PDB entry 8TH8 | electron microscopy, 7.40 A resolution (low resolution: residue-level contacts below are approximate; hydrogen-bond / salt-bridge calls are withheld) | chains J and K of the 18 polymer chains in the assembly

Chain J:
Name: Dynein regulatory complex protein 9
Source organism: Tetrahymena thermophila
UniProt: Q23S05 (Q23S05_TETTS); numbering as in UniProt (aligned over 1-372)
Chain sequence (372 residues; row label = number of the first residue in the row):
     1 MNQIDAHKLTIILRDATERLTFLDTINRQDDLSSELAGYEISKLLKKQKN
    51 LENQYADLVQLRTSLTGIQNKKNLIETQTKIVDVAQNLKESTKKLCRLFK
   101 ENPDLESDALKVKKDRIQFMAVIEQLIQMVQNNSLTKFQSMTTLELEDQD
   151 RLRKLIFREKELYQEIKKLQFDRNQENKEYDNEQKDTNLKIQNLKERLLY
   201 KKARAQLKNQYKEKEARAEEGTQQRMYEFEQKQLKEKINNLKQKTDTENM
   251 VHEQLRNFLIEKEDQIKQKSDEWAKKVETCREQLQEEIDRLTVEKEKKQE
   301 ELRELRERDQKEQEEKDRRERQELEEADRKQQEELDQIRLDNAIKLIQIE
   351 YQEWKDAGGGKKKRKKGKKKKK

Chain K:
Name: Dynein regulatory complex protein 10
Source organism: Tetrahymena thermophila
UniProt: A4VD15 (A4VD15_TETTS); residues 1-434 here = UniProt positions 1-434
Chain sequence (434 residues; row label = number of the first residue in the row):
     1 MQNLSKMQSRLHPRPEGEGGGGGGRTKEKGKSLQETHKEMLKNIESTNIG
    51 KPTIVEAQRILKIIDNLSTNLTIFIYLDSELISKFLDVAKHSKLSKDLVS
   101 KLSQRCLDLLKSQAEIEAKFKPYASLLDQSNKEAEDVEEEKMIDAERLRM
   151 QLENNFKDLVRHLRNSPEDFEIIKSMKTNVNPDLNDLVHCIHCQKVIMLK
   201 KLSTASEEDENHKAQLRDLEEKIEELEKKKNKIQEDLTKLKEHRQKFSKE
   251 KKEELEKLKNEIAEVKAEKEKKASQLKNELDNRLKQLERDHLAKKDKLDK
   301 ELQKLEDDFAKLKQDHANDETKLKTNKRQQQNSLADNIESYDALMKDQHQ
   351 KKQEIEEELAKIIEEVDTLKQLFKEIDEEKQRERELEEEFRLKKEQWEIQ
   401 ERRKKEAARCILHFLMARKEKSKKKKKKKGKKKK

Interface between chain J and chain K:
Pairs across the interface (229):
  Met1(J) with Asn181(K)
  Asn2(J) with Ser79(K)
  Gln3(J) with Ala124(K); Ser125(K); Asp128(K)
  Ile4(J) with Ser79(K); Glu117(K)
  Asp5(J) with Phe74(K); Asp78(K); Ser79(K)
  His7(J) with Ala124(K); Asp128(K)
  Lys8(J) with Phe74(K); Leu77(K); Ser79(K); Glu117(K); Phe156(K)
  Leu9(J) with Leu71(K); Leu187(K)
  Ile11(J) with Glu153(K)
  Ile12(J) with Leu67(K); Asn70(K); Phe156(K)
  Arg14(J) with Glu153(K); Lys157(K)
  Asp15(J) with Lys157(K)
  Arg19(J) with Ile63(K); Asn66(K)
  Leu20(J) with Ile63(K)
  Leu23(J) with Arg59(K); Ile63(K)
  Asn27(J) with Glu56(K); Arg59(K)
  Asp31(J) with Arg59(K)
  Leu36(J) with Val55(K); Arg59(K)
  Glu40(J) with Thr53(K); Ile54(K); Val55(K); Gln58(K)
  Arg97(J) with Gly50(K)
  Leu98(J) with Pro52(K)
  Glu101(J) with Ala205(K)
  Asn102(J) with Ala205(K)
  Pro103(J) with Glu207(K)
  Ser107(J) with Ser206(K)
  Asp108(J) with Ile54(K); Ala205(K); Ser206(K); Glu207(K)
  Ala109(J) with Glu56(K)
  Lys111(J) with Lys201(K); Thr204(K); Ser206(K); Asp209(K)
  Val112(J) with Ile54(K); Glu56(K); Ala57(K); Leu202(K)
  Lys113(J) with Glu56(K)
  Asp115(J) with Lys201(K); Leu202(K)
  Arg116(J) with Glu56(K)
  Gln118(J) with Lys201(K)
  Phe119(J) with Met198(K)
  Leu126(J) with Leu187(K)
  Leu135(J) with Asp183(K)
  Phe138(J) with Leu187(K); Cys190(K)
  Gln139(J) with Asp186(K); Cys190(K)
  Thr142(J) with Cys190(K); Cys193(K); Gln194(K)
  Thr143(J) with His37(K)
  Glu145(J) with Gln194(K); Ile197(K); Lys201(K)
  Leu146(J) with His37(K); Met40(K); Ile44(K); Cys193(K); Ile197(K)
  Glu147(J) with Met40(K)
  Gln149(J) with Ile197(K); Lys201(K)
  Asp150(J) with Met40(K)
  Arg151(J) with Lys200(K); His212(K); Glu220(K)
  Leu152(J) with Thr47(K); Lys51(K); Lys200(K); Thr204(K); Glu208(K); His212(K); Leu216(K)
  Arg153(J) with Thr47(K); Ile49(K); Gly50(K); Lys51(K)
  Lys154(J) with Asn43(K); Ser46(K); Thr47(K)
  Leu155(J) with Leu216(K); Leu219(K); Glu220(K); Ile223(K)
  Arg158(J) with Glu227(K)
  Leu162(J) with Ile223(K); Leu226(K); Glu227(K)
  Glu165(J) with Lys230(K)
  Leu169(J) with Lys230(K); Ile233(K)
  Gln170(J) with Ile233(K)
  Arg173(J) with Ile233(K); Asp236(K); Leu237(K)
  Glu176(J) with Leu237(K); Leu240(K); Lys241(K)
  Asn177(J) with Leu240(K)
  Tyr180(J) with Leu240(K); His243(K); Arg244(K); Phe247(K)
  Glu183(J) with Arg244(K); Ser248(K); Lys252(K)
  Gln184(J) with Phe247(K)
  Thr187(J) with Lys251(K); Lys252(K); Leu255(K)
  Asn188(J) with Phe247(K)
  Lys190(J) with Leu255(K)
  Ile191(J) with Lys251(K); Glu254(K); Leu255(K); Leu258(K)
  Leu194(J) with Leu255(K); Leu258(K); Ile262(K)
  Lys195(J) with Glu254(K); Lys257(K); Leu258(K)
  Leu198(J) with Glu261(K); Ile262(K); Val265(K)
  Lys201(J) with Val265(K)
  Lys202(J) with Glu264(K); Val265(K); Glu268(K)
  Ala205(J) with Glu268(K); Lys269(K)
  Asn209(J) with Lys269(K); Lys272(K); Ala273(K); Leu276(K)
  Lys212(J) with Ala273(K); Leu276(K); Lys277(K)
  Glu213(J) with Leu276(K)
  Ala216(J) with Leu280(K); Arg283(K)
  Glu220(J) with Arg283(K); Leu287(K)
  Gln223(J) with Leu287(K)
  Gln224(J) with Leu287(K)
  Tyr227(J) with Leu287(K); Glu288(K); His291(K)
  Glu230(J) with His291(K)
  Gln231(J) with His291(K); Lys294(K); Lys295(K)
  Leu234(J) with Lys295(K); Asp299(K)
  Lys235(J) with Leu298(K)
  Lys237(J) with Leu302(K); Glu306(K)
  Ile238(J) with Leu305(K)
  Leu241(J) with Phe309(K)
  Thr245(J) with Phe309(K)
  Glu248(J) with His316(K)
  Asn249(J) with His316(K)
  His252(J) with His316(K); Asp319(K)
  Leu255(J) with Glu320(K)
  Arg256(J) with Asp319(K); Leu323(K)
  Leu259(J) with Leu323(K); Lys327(K)
  Lys267(J) with Gln330(K)
  Ser270(J) with Leu334(K)
  Trp273(J) with Leu334(K); Ile338(K); Tyr341(K); Asp342(K)
  Val277(J) with Tyr341(K)
  Cys280(J) with Tyr341(K); Met345(K)
  Glu287(J) with Lys352(K)
  Ile288(J) with Gln348(K); Lys352(K); Ile355(K)
  Leu291(J) with Lys352(K); Ile355(K); Glu356(K); Leu359(K)
  Thr292(J) with Ile355(K)
  Glu294(J) with Leu359(K)
  Lys295(J) with Glu358(K); Leu359(K)
  Gln299(J) with Glu358(K); Ile362(K)
  Glu301(J) with Lys370(K)
  Leu302(J) with Ile362(K); Glu365(K); Val366(K); Leu369(K)
  Leu305(J) with Lys370(K); Phe373(K)
  Arg308(J) with Phe373(K)
  Asp309(J) with Phe373(K); Ile376(K)
  Glu312(J) with Phe373(K); Ile376(K)
  Lys316(J) with Ile376(K)
Interface residues without a listed pair, chain J (130 interface residues in all): Leu13, Ala16, Ala37, Asp104, Val122, Glu159, Ile166, Arg197, Arg217, Glu263, Ile266, Arg281, Leu284, Gln285, Glu296, Lys298, Gln313, Glu315
Interface residues without a listed pair, chain K (140 interface residues in all): Leu33, Ile60, Ile82, Gln113, Phe120, Val160, Ile191, Lys229, Lys232, Lys259, Glu279, Asp290, Leu292, Lys324, Asn326, Gln331, Asn337, Leu344, Lys380

In short:
130 residues of chain J and 140 residues of chain K are in contact.
Chain J is Dynein regulatory complex protein 9 and chain K is Dynein regulatory complex protein 10, both from
Tetrahymena thermophila; the structure, Linker domain of Nexin-dynein regulatory complex from Tetrahymena
thermophila, was determined by electron microscopy together with 8TID and 8TEK from the same study.
